PDB entry 1MY7 | X-ray diffraction, 1.49 A resolution | chains A and B

[Chain A (and B)]
Molecule: NF-kappaB p65 (RelA) subunit
Organism: Mus musculus
Notes: fragment: residues 191 - 304 (dimerization domain); chain B of this document is another copy of the same molecule, construct and numbering; everything in this record applies to it too
Reference sequence: Q04207 (TF65_MOUSE); residue numbers follow UniProt; this construct covers 191-304
Sequence (114 residues; numbered 191 to 304; the number before each row is that of its first residue):
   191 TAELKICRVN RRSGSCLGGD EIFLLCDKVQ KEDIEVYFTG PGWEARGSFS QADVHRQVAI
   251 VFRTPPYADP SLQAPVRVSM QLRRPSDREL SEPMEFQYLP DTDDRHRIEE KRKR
Unresolved in the structure: 298-304 (chain B: 293-304)
Construct notes: engineered mutation R202 (Asn in Q04207)
Swiss-Prot annotation at these positions:
  - motif: K301 to R304 (Nuclear localization signal)
  - modified residue: K218 (N6-acetyllysine), K221 (N6-acetyllysine), T254 (Phosphothreonine), S276 (Phosphoserine), S281 (Phosphoserine)

[Interface between chain A and chain B]
Residue-residue contacts (30; chain A residue first):
  C197(A) - H245(B)
  R198(A) - E211(B)  salt bridge
  R198(A) - F213(B)
  R198(A) - D243(B)  salt bridge
  R198(A) - V251(B)
  V199(A) - F213(B)
  N200(A) - F213(B)
  E211(A) - R198(B)  salt bridge
  F213(A) - R198(B)
  F213(A) - V199(B)
  F213(A) - N200(B)
  F213(A) - F213(B)  hydrophobic
  L215(A) - F213(B)  hydrophobic
  L215(A) - H245(B)
  L215(A) - V251(B)  hydrophobic
  C216(A) - H245(B)  hydrogen bond (backbone-side chain)
  D217(A) - R246(B)  salt bridge
  D243(A) - R198(B)  salt bridge
  H245(A) - C197(B)
  H245(A) - L215(B)
  H245(A) - C216(B)  hydrogen bond (side chain-backbone)
  H245(A) - V248(B)  hydrogen bond (side chain-backbone)
  R246(A) - C197(B)
  R246(A) - D217(B)  salt bridge
  R246(A) - V248(B)
  V248(A) - H245(B)  hydrogen bond (backbone-side chain)
  V248(A) - R246(B)
  V248(A) - V248(B)  hydrophobic
  V251(A) - R198(B)
  V251(A) - L215(B)  hydrophobic
Other interface residues (no listed pair), chain A (15 interface residues in all): A249
Other interface residues (no listed pair), chain B (15 interface residues in all): A249

[Summary]
The chain A/chain B interface involves 15 residues from each chain, with 4 hydrogen bonds and 6 salt bridges.
Polar contacts include R198(A)-E211(B), R198(A)-D243(B) and D217(A)-R246(B).
Chain A and chain B are both NF-kappaB p65 (RelA) subunit (Mus musculus); the structure, NF-kappaB p65 subunit
dimerization domain homodimer N202R mutation, was determined by X-ray diffraction together with 1MY5 from the
same study.
